5BMP - chain A; structure by X-ray diffraction, 1.85 A resolution.

# Chain A
Name: Phosphoglucomutase
Source organism: Xanthomonas axonopodis pv. citri (strain 306)
Notes: EC 5.4.2.2
UniProt: Q8PGN7 (Q8PGN7_XANAC); residues 23-470 here correspond to UniProt positions 3-450 (UniProt number = residue number - 20)
Sequence (468 residues; each row starts with the number of its first residue):
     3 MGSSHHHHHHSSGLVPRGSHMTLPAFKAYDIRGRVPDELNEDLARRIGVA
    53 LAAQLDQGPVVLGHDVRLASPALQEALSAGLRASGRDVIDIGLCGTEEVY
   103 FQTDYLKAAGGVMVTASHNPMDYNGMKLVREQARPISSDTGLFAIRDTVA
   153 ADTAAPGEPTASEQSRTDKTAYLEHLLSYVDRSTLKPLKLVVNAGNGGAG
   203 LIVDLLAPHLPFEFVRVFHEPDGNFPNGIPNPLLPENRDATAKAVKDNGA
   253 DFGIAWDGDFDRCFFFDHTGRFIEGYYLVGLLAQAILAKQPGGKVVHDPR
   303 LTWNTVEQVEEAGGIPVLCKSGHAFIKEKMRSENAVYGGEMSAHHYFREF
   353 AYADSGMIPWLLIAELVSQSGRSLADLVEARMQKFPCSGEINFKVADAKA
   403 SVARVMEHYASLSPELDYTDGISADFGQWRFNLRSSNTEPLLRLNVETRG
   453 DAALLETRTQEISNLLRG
Not modelled in the structure: 3-21
Differences from the reference sequence: initiating methionine (3); expression tag (4-22)
Modified positions: Ser-119 (phosphoserine; SEP)
Bound ions: Mg2+: Ser-119, Asp-259, Asp-261, Asp-263
Small-molecule neighbours: 1-O-phosphono-alpha-D-glucopyranose (G1P): Tyr-31, Arg-302, Gly-324, His-325, Glu-342, Ser-344, His-346, Tyr-348, Arg-436, Ser-438, Asn-439, Thr-440, Glu-441, Arg-445

# Overview
Chain A binds 1-O-phosphono-alpha-D-glucopyranose. Ser-119, Asp-259, Asp-261 and Asp-263 form the Mg2+ site.
Chain A is Phosphoglucomutase (Xanthomonas axonopodis pv. citri (strain 306)); the structure, Crystal
Structure of Phosphoglucomutase from Xanthomonas citri complexed with glucose-1-phosphate, was determined by
X-ray diffraction (same publication as 5KL0 and 5BMN).
